Entry 9H1Y (electron microscopy, 3.07 A resolution); this record covers chains B and E of the 5 polymer chains in the assembly.

[Chain B (and E)]
Protein: Phosphoprotein
Organism: Borna disease virus 1
Notes: chain E of this document is another copy of the same molecule, construct and numbering; everything in this record applies to it too
UniProtKB: P0C799 (PHOSP_BDVV); numbering as in UniProt (aligned over 1-201)
Sequence (217 residues; row label = number of the first residue in the row; numbers below 1 keep their minus sign (Met-15 is residue -15)):
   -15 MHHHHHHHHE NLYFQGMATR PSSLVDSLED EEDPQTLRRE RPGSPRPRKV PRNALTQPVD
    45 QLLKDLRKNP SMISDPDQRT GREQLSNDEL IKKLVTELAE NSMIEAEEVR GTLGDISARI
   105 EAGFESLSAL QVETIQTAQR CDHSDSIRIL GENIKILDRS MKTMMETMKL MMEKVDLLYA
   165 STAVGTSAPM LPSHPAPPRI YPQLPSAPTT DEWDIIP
Not modelled in the structure: -15 to 128, 183-201 (chain E: -15 to 128, 167-201)
Differences from the reference sequence: initiating methionine (-15); expression tag (-14 to 0)
Curated features (UniProtKB/Swiss-Prot):
  - motif: Pro29 to Arg36 (Nuclear localization signal 1), Pro181 to Thr193 (Nuclear localization signal 2)

[Interface between chain B and chain E]
Contacting residue pairs (17; chain B residue first):
  Met145(B) - Leu141(E)  hydrophobic
  Met145(B) - Met145(E)  hydrophobic
  Met148(B) - Met148(E)  hydrophobic
  Met152(B) - Met148(E)  hydrophobic
  Met152(B) - Thr151(E)
  Met156(B) - Met155(E)  hydrophobic
  Val159(B) - Lys158(E)
  Asp160(B) - Lys158(E)  salt bridge
  Tyr163(B) - Lys158(E)
  Tyr163(B) - Leu161(E)  hydrophobic
  Leu175(B) - Glu157(E)
  Leu175(B) - Lys158(E)
  Pro176(B) - Leu154(E)
  Pro176(B) - Lys158(E)
  Ser177(B) - Leu154(E)
  Pro179(B) - Glu150(E)
  Pro179(B) - Thr151(E)
Other interface residues (no listed pair), chain B (18 interface residues in all): Ile131, Ile138, Asp142, Met149, Met155, Thr166, His178
Other interface residues (no listed pair), chain E (14 interface residues in all): Ser130, Asn137, Val159, Leu162

[Summary]
18 residues of chain B face 14 of chain E across their interface, with 1 salt bridge. Its one salt-bridged
contact is Asp160(B)-Lys158(E).
Both chains are Phosphoprotein (Borna disease virus 1). Entry 9H1Y (Structure of the borna disease virus 1
replication full-length complex - reaction complex) was determined by electron microscopy.
